7E4I - chains A and B of the 6 polymer chains in the assembly; structure by electron microscopy, 3.05 A resolution.

[Chain A]
Protein: Sorting assembly machinery 50 kDa subunit
Organism: Saccharomyces cerevisiae S288c
UniProt: P53969 (SAM50_YEAST); residue numbers follow UniProt; this construct covers 2-484
Chain sequence (485 residues; row label = number of the first residue in the row; numbering starts at 0):
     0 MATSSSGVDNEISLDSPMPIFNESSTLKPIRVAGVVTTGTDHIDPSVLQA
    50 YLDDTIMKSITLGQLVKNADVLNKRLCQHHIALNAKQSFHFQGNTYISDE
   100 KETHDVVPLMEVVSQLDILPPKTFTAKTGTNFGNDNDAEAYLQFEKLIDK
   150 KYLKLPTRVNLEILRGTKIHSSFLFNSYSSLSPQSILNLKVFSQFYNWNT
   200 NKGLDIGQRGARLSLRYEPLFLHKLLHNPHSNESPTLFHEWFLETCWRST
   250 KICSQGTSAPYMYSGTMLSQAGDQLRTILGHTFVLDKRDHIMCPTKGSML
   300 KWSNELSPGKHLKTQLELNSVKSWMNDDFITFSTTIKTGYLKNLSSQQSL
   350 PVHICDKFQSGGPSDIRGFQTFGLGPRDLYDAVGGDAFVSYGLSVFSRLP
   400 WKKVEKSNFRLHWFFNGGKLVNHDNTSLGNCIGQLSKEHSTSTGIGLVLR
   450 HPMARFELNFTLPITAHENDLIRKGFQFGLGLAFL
Unresolved in the structure: 0-24, 92-107, 226-230
Construct notes: initiating methionine (0); expression tag (1)

[Chain B]
Protein: Sorting assembly machinery 35 kDa subunit
Organism: Saccharomyces cerevisiae S288c
UniProt: P14693 (SAM35_YEAST); residues 1-329 here = UniProt positions 1-329
Chain sequence (329 residues; each row starts with the number of its first residue):
     1 MVSSFSVPMPVKRIFDTFPLQTYAAQTDKDEAVALEIQRRSYTFTERGGG
    51 SSELTVEGTYKLGVYNVFLEANTGAALATDPWCLFVQLALCQKNGLVLPT
   101 HSQEQTPSHTCNHEMLVLSRLSNPDEALPILVEGYKKRIIRSTVAISEIM
   151 RSRILDDAEQLMYYTLLDTVLYDCWITQIIFCASDAQFMELYSCQKLSGS
   201 IVTPLDVENSLLQKLSAKSLKISLTKRNKFQFRHREIVKSMQGVYHNHHN
   251 SVNQEQVLNVLFENSKQVLLGLKDMLKSDGQPTYLHLKIASYILCITNVK
   301 EPIKLKTFVENECKELVQFAQDTLKNFVQ
Unresolved in the structure: 1-12

[How chain A and chain B interact]
Residue-residue contacts (79; chain A residue first):
  W246(A) - L212(B)
  W246(A) - L215(B)
  W246(A) - S216(B)
  T249(A) - L121(B)
  K250(A) - L121(B)
  K250(A) - N123(B)
  K250(A) - P124(B)  hydrogen bond (side chain-backbone)
  K250(A) - E126(B)  salt bridge
  I251(A) - L121(B)  hydrogen bond (backbone-backbone)
  I251(A) - S122(B)
  I251(A) - N123(B)
  I251(A) - P124(B)
  S253(A) - P124(B)
  G255(A) - I140(B)
  P259(A) - R138(B)
  Y262(A) - S122(B)
  Y262(A) - P124(B)
  Y262(A) - R138(B)  hydrogen bond (backbone-side chain)
  Y262(A) - I140(B)  hydrophobic
  S263(A) - R138(B)
  G264(A) - I37(B)
  G264(A) - R138(B)
  T265(A) - V33(B)
  L267(A) - L118(B)
  L267(A) - S122(B)
  A270(A) - S119(B)
  A270(A) - L121(B)
  A270(A) - S122(B)
  G271(A) - S119(B)
  D272(A) - R120(B)  salt bridge
  D272(A) - L212(B)
  D272(A) - S216(B)
  D272(A) - L220(B)
  Q273(A) - L212(B)
  L274(A) - E208(B)
  L274(A) - L212(B)
  L274(A) - L215(B)  hydrophobic
  R275(A) - E208(B)
  K309(A) - E208(B)  salt bridge
  N342(A) - A32(B)
  Q346(A) - L35(B)
  Q347(A) - A32(B)
  L349(A) - L205(B)  hydrophobic
  P350(A) - A32(B)
  P350(A) - E36(B)
  K356(A) - D30(B)  salt bridge
  G374(A) - Q26(B)
  P375(A) - Q26(B)
  P375(A) - D28(B)
  L378(A) - Y135(B)
  L378(A) - K136(B)
  Y379(A) - K136(B)
  K418(A) - Q26(B)
  L419(A) - Q26(B)  hydrogen bond (backbone-side chain)
  V420(A) - Q26(B)
  N421(A) - D28(B)
  E437(A) - Y23(B)
  H438(A) - Y23(B)
  F459(A) - F15(B)  hydrophobic
  L461(A) - F18(B)  hydrophobic
  P462(A) - F18(B)
  P462(A) - P19(B)
  I463(A) - P19(B)
  I463(A) - L20(B)  hydrogen bond (backbone-backbone)
  I463(A) - Q21(B)  hydrogen bond (backbone-backbone)
  T464(A) - Q21(B)
  T464(A) - Y23(B)
  A465(A) - Q21(B)  hydrogen bond (backbone-backbone)
  A465(A) - T22(B)
  A465(A) - Y23(B)  hydrogen bond (backbone-backbone)
  H466(A) - T22(B)
  H466(A) - Y23(B)
  H466(A) - A24(B)  hydrogen bond (side chain-backbone)
  E467(A) - T22(B)
  E467(A) - Y23(B)  hydrogen bond (backbone-backbone)
  N468(A) - A25(B)
  I471(A) - P19(B)  hydrophobic
  K473(A) - F15(B)  hydrogen bond (side chain-backbone)
  K473(A) - F18(B)  hydrogen bond (side chain-backbone)
Other interface residues (no listed pair), chain A (54 interface residues in all): S248, Q254, S268, Q269, T276, S348, D377, Q433
Other interface residues (no listed pair), chain B (42 interface residues in all): K29, R39, R40, K61, V132, Q195, S219

[In short]
54 residues of chain A and 42 residues of chain B are in contact, with 12 hydrogen bonds and 4 salt bridges.
Polar pairs include K250(A)-E126(B), D272(A)-R120(B) and K309(A)-E208(B).
Here chain A is Sorting assembly machinery 50 kDa subunit and chain B is Sorting assembly machinery 35 kDa
subunit, both from Saccharomyces cerevisiae S288c. Entry 7E4I (Cryo-EM structure of the yeast mitochondrial
SAM-Tom40/Tom5/Tom6 complex at 3.0 angstrom) was determined by electron microscopy, deposited together with
7E4H.
